Entry 4HH4 (X-ray diffraction, 2.90 A resolution); this record covers chains D and E of the 6 polymer chains in the assembly.

== Chain D (and E) ==
Molecule: CcbJ
Source organism: Streptomyces caelestis
Notes: chain E of this document is another copy of the same molecule, construct and numbering; everything in this record applies to it too
UniProtKB: E9JES0 (E9JES0_9ACTO); residue numbers follow UniProt; this construct covers 1-256
Sequence (276 residues; numbered -19 to 256; the number before each row is that of its first residue; numbers below 1 keep their minus sign (Met-19 is residue -19)):
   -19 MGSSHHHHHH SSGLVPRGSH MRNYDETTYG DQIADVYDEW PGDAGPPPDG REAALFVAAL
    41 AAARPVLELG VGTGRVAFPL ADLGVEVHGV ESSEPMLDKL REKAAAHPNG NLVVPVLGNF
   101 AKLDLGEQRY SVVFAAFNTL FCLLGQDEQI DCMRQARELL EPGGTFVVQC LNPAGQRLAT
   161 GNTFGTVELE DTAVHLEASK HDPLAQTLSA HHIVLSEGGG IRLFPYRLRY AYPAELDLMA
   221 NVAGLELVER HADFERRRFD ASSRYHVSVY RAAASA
Disordered / not traced: -19 to 3, 255-256 (chain E: -19 to -2, 255-256)
Sequence notes: expression tag (-19 to 0)
Residues lining bound ligands: S-adenosylhomocysteine (SAH): Glu6, Tyr9, Gly10, Tyr17, Glu48, Gly50, Val51, Gly52, Arg55, Val56, Val70, Glu71, Ser72, Ser73, Met76, Gly98, Asn99, Phe100, Ala101, Ala116, Phe117, Thr119, Cys122, Leu123

== How chain D and chain E interact ==
Residue-residue contacts (36):
  Gly22(D) - His0(E)
  Asp23(D) - Lys180(E)  salt bridge
  Phe164(D) - Phe164(E)  hydrophobic
  Thr166(D) - Asn162(E)  hydrogen bond (backbone-side chain)
  Thr166(D) - Thr163(E)  hydrogen bond (side chain-backbone)
  Thr166(D) - Phe164(E)
  Thr166(D) - Ala178(E)
  Thr166(D) - Ser179(E)
  Val167(D) - Asn162(E)  hydrogen bond (backbone-side chain)
  Glu168(D) - His0(E)  salt bridge
  Glu168(D) - Lys180(E)  salt bridge
  Leu169(D) - His0(E)
  Leu169(D) - Lys180(E)
  Leu169(D) - Ser189(E)
  Leu169(D) - Ala190(E)  hydrophobic
  Leu169(D) - His191(E)
  Glu170(D) - His191(E)  hydrogen bond (backbone-side chain)
  Asp171(D) - His0(E)
  Asp171(D) - Met1(E)
  Asp171(D) - Arg2(E)  hydrogen bond (side chain-backbone)
  Asp171(D) - Asn3(E)  hydrogen bond (side chain-backbone)
  Asp171(D) - His191(E)
  Thr172(D) - Leu203(E)
  Ala173(D) - His191(E)
  Ala173(D) - Leu203(E)  hydrophobic
  Val174(D) - His191(E)
  Leu176(D) - Phe164(E)  hydrophobic
  Ser196(D) - Ile201(E)
  Glu197(D) - Gln12(E)
  Glu197(D) - Ile201(E)
  Glu197(D) - Arg202(E)  salt bridge
  Glu197(D) - Leu203(E)  hydrogen bond (side chain-backbone)
  Gly199(D) - Gly199(E)
  Gly199(D) - Ile201(E)
  Gly200(D) - Ile201(E)
  Ile201(D) - Ile201(E)  hydrophobic
Other interface residues (no listed pair), chain D (21 interface residues in all): Pro21, Gly165, Leu195
Other interface residues (no listed pair), chain E (19 interface residues in all): Ser-1

== Summary ==
21 residues of chain D and 19 residues of chain E are in contact; the contacts include 7 hydrogen bonds and 4
salt bridges. Polar pairs include Asp23(D)-Lys180(E), Glu168(D)-His0(E) and Glu168(D)-Lys180(E). Chain D binds
S-adenosylhomocysteine.
Chain D and chain E are both CcbJ (Streptomyces caelestis); the structure, Structure of the CcbJ
Methyltransferase from Streptomyces caelestis, was determined by X-ray diffraction (same publication as 4HGY
and 4HGZ).
